PDB entry 4DXC | X-ray diffraction, 2.30 A resolution | chain A

Chain A:
Molecule: Maltose-binding periplasmic protein, Beta-lactamase TEM chimera
Source organism: Escherichia coli
Notes: EC 3.5.2.6
Reference sequence: chimeric construct of P0AEX9, P62593: residues 1-316 from P0AEX9 (MALE_ECOLI) positions 27-342 (UniProt number = residue number + 26); residues 317-376 from P62593 positions 227-286 (UniProt number = residue number - 90); residues 382-584 from P62593 positions 24-226 (UniProt number = residue number - 358); residues 586-637 from P0AEX9 (MALE_ECOLI) positions 345-396 (UniProt number = residue number - 241)
Chain sequence (637 residues; numbered 1 to 637; the number before each row is that of its first residue):
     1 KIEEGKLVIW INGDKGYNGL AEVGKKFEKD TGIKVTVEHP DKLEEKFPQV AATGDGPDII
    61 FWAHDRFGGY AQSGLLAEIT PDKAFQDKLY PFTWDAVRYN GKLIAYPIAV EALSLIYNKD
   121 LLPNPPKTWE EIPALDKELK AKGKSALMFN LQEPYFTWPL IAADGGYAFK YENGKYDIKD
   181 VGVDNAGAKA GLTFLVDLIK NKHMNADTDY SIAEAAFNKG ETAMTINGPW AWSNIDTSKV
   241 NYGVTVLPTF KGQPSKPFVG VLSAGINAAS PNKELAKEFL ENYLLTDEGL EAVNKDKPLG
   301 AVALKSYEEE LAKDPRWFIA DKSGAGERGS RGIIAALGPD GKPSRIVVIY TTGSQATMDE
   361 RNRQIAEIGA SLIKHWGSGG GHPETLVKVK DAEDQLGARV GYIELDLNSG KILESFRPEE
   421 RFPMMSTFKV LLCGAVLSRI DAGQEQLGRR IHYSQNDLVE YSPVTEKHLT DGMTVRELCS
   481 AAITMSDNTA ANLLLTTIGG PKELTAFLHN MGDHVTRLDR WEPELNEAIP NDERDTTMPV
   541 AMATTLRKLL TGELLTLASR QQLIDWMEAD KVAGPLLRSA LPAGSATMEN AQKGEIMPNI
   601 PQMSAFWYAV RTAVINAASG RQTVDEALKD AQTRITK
Not modelled in the structure: 317-327, 583-584
Disulfide bonds: Cys-433/Cys-479
Construct notes: linker (377-381, 585)
Metal / ion sites: Zn2+ site 1: Asp-164, His-468, Glu-477; Zn2+ site 2: His-509, His-514
Swiss-Prot annotation at these positions:
  - binding site (substrate): Lys-322 to Gly-324
  - active site: Ser-426 (Acyl-ester intermediate), Glu-524 (Proton acceptor)
What the authors report for this chain:
  - Zn2+ coordination: Asp-164, His-468, Glu-477, His-509, His-514
  - conformationally variable residues (order/disorder transition): Trp-317 to Glu-327, Ala-583 to Gly-584
  - catalytic residues: Ser-426 (citing earlier work)
  - mutagenesis - W317DEL: decreased catalytic activity

Overview:
Asp-164, His-468 and Glu-477 form the Zn2+ site 1. His-509 and His-514 coordinate Zn2+ site 2. From UniProt: 3
substrate-binding residues and active-site residues Ser-426 and Glu-524. From the paper: the catalytic residue
Ser-426; W317DEL reduces catalytic activity.
Chain A is Maltose-binding periplasmic protein, Beta-lactamase TEM chimera (Escherichia coli); the structure,
Crystal structure of the engineered MBP TEM-1 fusion protein RG13, C2 space group, was determined by X-ray
diffraction, deposited together with 4DXB.
